Entry 3CYW (X-ray diffraction, 1.40 A resolution); this record covers chains A and B.

Chain A (and B):
Protein: HIV-1 Protease
Organism: Human immunodeficiency virus type 1
Notes: EC 3.4.23.16; chain B of this document is another copy of the same molecule, construct and numbering; everything in this record applies to it too
Reference sequence: P04587 (POL_HV1B5); residues 1-99 here correspond to UniProt positions 501-599 (UniProt number = residue number + 500)
Chain sequence (99 residues; each row starts with the number of its first residue):
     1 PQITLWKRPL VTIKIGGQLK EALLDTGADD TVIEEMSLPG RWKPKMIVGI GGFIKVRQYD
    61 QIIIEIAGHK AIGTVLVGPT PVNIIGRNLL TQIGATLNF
Differences from the reference sequence: engineered mutation Val-48 (Gly548 in P04587)
Small-molecule neighbours: tmc114 (017; (3r,3as,6ar)-hexahydrofuro[2,3-b]furan-3-yl(1S,2R)-3-[[(4-aminophenyl)sulfonyl](isobutyl)amino]-1-benzyl-2-hydroxypropylcarbamate): Arg-8, Leu-23, Asp-25, Gly-27, Ala-28, Asp-29, Asp-30, Val-32, Ile-47, Val-48, Gly-49, Ile-50, Leu-76, Pro-81, Val-82, Ile-84
Curated features (UniProtKB/Swiss-Prot):
  - region (Dimerization of protease): Pro-1 to Leu-5, Gly-49 to Lys-55, Asn-88 to Gly-94, Thr-96 to Phe-99
  - active site: Asp-25 (For protease activity)
  - site: Phe-99 (Cleavage)
Reported in the primary citation:
  - mutagenesis - G48V: unchanged stability
  - binding site for tmc114: Val-48, Pro-81, Ile-84
  - contacts within the chain: Val-48/Phe-53, Val-48/Gly-52 (backbone contact)
  - conformationally variable residues (loop rearrangement, side-chain flip): Val-48, Gly-49, Ile-50, Phe-53, Gly-78 to Val-82

Chain A / chain B interface:
Contacting residue pairs (93):
  Pro-1(A) / Leu-97(B)
  Pro-1(A) / Asn-98(B)
  Pro-1(A) / Phe-99(B)  hydrogen bond (backbone-backbone)
  Gln-2(A) / Thr-96(B)  hydrogen bond
  Gln-2(A) / Leu-97(B)
  Gln-2(A) / Asn-98(B)  hydrogen bond
  Ile-3(A) / Thr-96(B)
  Ile-3(A) / Leu-97(B)  hydrogen bond (backbone-backbone)
  Ile-3(A) / Phe-99(B)  hydrophobic
  Leu-5(A) / Arg-87(B)  hydrogen bond (backbone-side chain)
  Leu-5(A) / Thr-91(B)
  Leu-5(A) / Ala-95(B)
  Trp-6(A) / Arg-87(B)  hydrogen bond (backbone-side chain)
  Trp-6(A) / Thr-91(B)
  Lys-7(A) / Arg-87(B)  hydrogen bond (backbone-side chain)
  Arg-8(A) / Asp-29(B)  salt bridge
  Arg-8(A) / Arg-87(B)
  Pro-9(A) / Thr-26(B)
  Pro-9(A) / Arg-87(B)
  Leu-23(A) / Gly-27(B)
  Leu-24(A) / Thr-26(B)  hydrogen bond (backbone-side chain)
  Leu-24(A) / Leu-97(B)  hydrophobic
  Leu-24(A) / Phe-99(B)  hydrophobic
  Asp-25(A) / Asp-25(B)
  Asp-25(A) / Thr-26(B)
  Asp-25(A) / Gly-27(B)  hydrogen bond (side chain-backbone)
  Thr-26(A) / Leu-5(B)
  Thr-26(A) / Pro-9(B)
  Thr-26(A) / Leu-24(B)  hydrogen bond (side chain-backbone)
  Thr-26(A) / Asp-25(B)
  Thr-26(A) / Thr-26(B)  hydrogen bond (backbone-side chain)
  Thr-26(A) / Leu-97(B)
  Gly-27(A) / Leu-23(B)
  Gly-27(A) / Asp-25(B)  hydrogen bond (backbone-side chain)
  Asp-29(A) / Arg-8(B)  salt bridge
  Ile-47(A) / Ile-50(B)  hydrophobic
  Gly-49(A) / Ile-50(B)
  Gly-49(A) / Pro-81(B)
  Ile-50(A) / Ile-47(B)  hydrophobic
  Ile-50(A) / Gly-49(B)
  Ile-50(A) / Ile-50(B)  hydrogen bond (backbone-backbone)
  Ile-50(A) / Gly-51(B)  hydrogen bond (backbone-backbone)
  Ile-50(A) / Gly-52(B)
  Ile-50(A) / Ile-54(B)  hydrophobic
  Ile-50(A) / Thr-80(B)
  Gly-51(A) / Gly-51(B)
  Gly-51(A) / Gly-52(B)
  Gly-51(A) / Ile-54(B)
  Gly-52(A) / Ile-50(B)
  Gly-52(A) / Gly-51(B)
  Ile-54(A) / Ile-50(B)
  Ile-54(A) / Gly-51(B)
  Thr-80(A) / Ile-50(B)
  Pro-81(A) / Gly-49(B)
  Pro-81(A) / Ile-50(B)
  Arg-87(A) / Leu-5(B)  hydrogen bond (side chain-backbone)
  Arg-87(A) / Trp-6(B)  hydrogen bond (side chain-backbone)
  Arg-87(A) / Lys-7(B)
  Arg-87(A) / Arg-8(B)
  Arg-87(A) / Pro-9(B)
  Leu-90(A) / Leu-5(B)  hydrophobic
  Thr-91(A) / Leu-5(B)
  Thr-91(A) / Trp-6(B)
  Gln-92(A) / Trp-6(B)
  Ile-93(A) / Phe-99(B)
  Gly-94(A) / Asn-98(B)
  Ala-95(A) / Leu-5(B)
  Ala-95(A) / Asn-98(B)
  Ala-95(A) / Phe-99(B)  hydrophobic
  Thr-96(A) / Gln-2(B)
  Thr-96(A) / Ile-3(B)
  Thr-96(A) / Thr-4(B)
  Thr-96(A) / Thr-96(B)
  Thr-96(A) / Leu-97(B)
  Thr-96(A) / Asn-98(B)  hydrogen bond (backbone-backbone)
  Leu-97(A) / Pro-1(B)
  Leu-97(A) / Gln-2(B)
  Leu-97(A) / Ile-3(B)  hydrogen bond (backbone-backbone)
  Leu-97(A) / Leu-24(B)  hydrophobic
  Leu-97(A) / Thr-26(B)
  Leu-97(A) / Thr-96(B)
  Asn-98(A) / Pro-1(B)
  Asn-98(A) / Gln-2(B)  hydrogen bond
  Asn-98(A) / Gly-94(B)
  Asn-98(A) / Ala-95(B)
  Asn-98(A) / Thr-96(B)  hydrogen bond (backbone-backbone)
  Asn-98(A) / Asn-98(B)
  Phe-99(A) / Pro-1(B)  hydrogen bond (backbone-backbone)
  Phe-99(A) / Ile-3(B)  hydrophobic
  Phe-99(A) / His-69(B)
  Phe-99(A) / Ile-93(B)
  Phe-99(A) / Gly-94(B)
  Phe-99(A) / Ala-95(B)  hydrophobic
Other interface residues (no listed pair), chain A (41 interface residues in all): Thr-4, Val-32, Val-48, Phe-53, Ala-67, His-69, Pro-79, Ile-84
Other interface residues (no listed pair), chain B (37 interface residues in all): Phe-53, Ala-67, Ile-84, Leu-90

Overview:
Chain A and chain B form an interface of 41 and 37 residues respectively, with 21 hydrogen bonds and 2 salt
bridges. Among the polar pairs are Arg-8(A)/Asp-29(B), Gln-2(A)/Thr-96(B) and Gln-2(A)/Asn-98(B). Ligands of
chain A: tmc114. The paper reports a binding site for tmc114 at Val-48(A), Pro-81(A) and Ile-84(A); G48V of
chain A leaves stability unchanged.
Chain A and chain B are both HIV-1 Protease (Human immunodeficiency virus type 1); the structure, Effect of
Flap Mutations on Structure of HIV-1 Protease and Inhibition by Saquinavir and Darunavir, was determined by
X-ray diffraction (same publication as 3D1X, 3CYX, 3D1Y, 3D1Z and 3D20).
